PDB entry 6MZV | electron microscopy, 3.40 A resolution | chains GB and LE of the 42 polymer chains in the assembly

[Chain GB (and LE)]
Name: Microcompartments protein
From: Haliangium ochraceum (strain DSM 14365 / JCM 11303 / SMP-2)
Notes: chain LE of this document is another copy of the same molecule, construct and numbering; everything in this record applies to it too
UniProt: D0LID5 (D0LID5_HALO1); residues 1-99 here = UniProt positions 1-99
Chain sequence (99 residues; numbered 1 to 99; the number before each row is that of its first residue):
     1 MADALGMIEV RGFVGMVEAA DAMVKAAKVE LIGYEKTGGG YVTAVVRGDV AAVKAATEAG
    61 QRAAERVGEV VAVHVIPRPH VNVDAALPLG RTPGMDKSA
Unresolved in the structure: 1, 94-99
Curated features (UniProtKB/Swiss-Prot):
  - mutagenesis: Lys28 (K28A: Forms larger hexamer patches, increases hexamer stacking), Arg78 (R78A: Forms smaller hexamer patches)

[Chain GB / chain LE interface]
Contacting residue pairs (7):
  Val50(GB) - Ala51(LE)  hydrophobic
  Ala51(GB) - Ala51(LE)  hydrophobic
  Lys54(GB) - Lys54(LE)
  Pro77(GB) - Ala26(LE)
  Pro77(GB) - Ala27(LE)  hydrophobic
  Arg78(GB) - Ala26(LE)
  Arg78(GB) - Lys28(LE)
Interface residues without a listed pair, chain LE (8 interface residues in all): Ala52, Ala55, Glu58

[Overview]
The interface between chain GB and chain LE involves 5 residues on one side and 8 on the other. Curated
annotation (UniProt) lists 2 mutagenesis sites on chain GB.
Chain GB and chain LE are both Microcompartments protein (Haliangium ochraceum (strain DSM 14365 / JCM 11303 /
SMP-2)); the structure, Cryo-EM structure of the HO BMC shell: BMC-TD focused structure, widened inner ring,
was determined by electron microscopy, deposited together with 6MZU, 6MZX, 6MZY, 6N06, 6N07, 6N09, 6N0F and
6N0G.
